Entry 2PNR (X-ray diffraction, 2.50 A resolution); this record covers chains B and C of the 3 polymer chains in the assembly.

== Chain B ==
Name: [Pyruvate dehydrogenase [lipoamide]] kinase isozyme 3
From: Homo sapiens
Notes: EC 2.7.11.2
UniProtKB: Q15120 (PDK3_HUMAN); numbering as in UniProt (aligned over 9-406)
Chain sequence (419 residues; row label = number of the first residue in the row; numbers below 1 keep their minus sign (Gly-12 is residue -12)):
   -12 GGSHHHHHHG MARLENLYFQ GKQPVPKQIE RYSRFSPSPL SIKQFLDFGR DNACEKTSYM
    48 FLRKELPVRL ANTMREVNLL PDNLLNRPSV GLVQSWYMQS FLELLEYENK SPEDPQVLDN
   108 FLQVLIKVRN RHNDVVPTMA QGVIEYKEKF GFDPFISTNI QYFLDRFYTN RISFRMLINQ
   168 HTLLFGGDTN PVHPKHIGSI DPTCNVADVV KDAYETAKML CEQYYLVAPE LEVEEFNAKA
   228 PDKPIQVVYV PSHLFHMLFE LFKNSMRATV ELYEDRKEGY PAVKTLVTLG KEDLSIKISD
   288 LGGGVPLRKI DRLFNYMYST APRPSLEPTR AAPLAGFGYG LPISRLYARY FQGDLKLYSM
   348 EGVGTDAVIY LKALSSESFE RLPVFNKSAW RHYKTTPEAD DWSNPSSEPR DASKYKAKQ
Not modelled in the structure: -12 to 13, 137-143, 263-266, 305-326, 383-385, 391-406
Construct notes: cloning artifact (-12 to 8)
Small-molecule neighbours: dihydrolipoic acid (RED): Leu27, Gln31, Phe32, Phe35, Phe48, Leu49, Leu164
Swiss-Prot annotation at these positions:
  - binding site (ATP): Glu247 to Arg254, Asp287, Ser306, Thr307, Gly323 to Leu328
  - modified residue: Lys278 (N6-succinyllysine)
  - natural variant: Arg158 (R158H: In CMTX6), Glu219 (E219A: In a head &)
  - mutagenesis: Asn120 (N120H: No effect on kinase activity; when associated with N-121), Asp121 (D121N: No effect on kinase activity; when associated with H-120)

== Chain C ==
Name: Dihydrolipoyllysine-residue acetyltransferase component of pyruvate dehydrogenase complex
From: Homo sapiens
Notes: EC 2.3.1.12
UniProtKB: P10515 (ODP2_HUMAN); residues 126-233 here correspond to UniProt positions 179-286 (UniProt number = residue number + 53)
Chain sequence (128 residues; each row starts with the number of its first residue):
   106 GGSHHHHHHG MARLENLYFQ GSSYPPHMQV LLPALSPTMT MGTVQRWEKK VGEKLSEGDL
   166 LAEIETDKAT IGFEVQEEGY LAKILVPEGT RDVPLGTPLC IIVEKEADIS AFADYRPTEV
   226 TDLKPQVP
Not modelled in the structure: 106-134, 214-233
Glycans and other covalent adducts: dihydrolipoic acid (RED) linked to Lys173
Construct notes: cloning artifact (106-125)

== Chain B / chain C interface ==
Residue-residue contacts (17; chain B residue first):
  Arg21(B) with Gln181(C), hydrogen bond
  Phe22(B) with Ala139(C); Leu140(C); Ser141(C); Pro142(C)
  Ser23(B) with Leu140(C), hydrogen bond (backbone-backbone); Ile176(C)
  Pro24(B) with Ala174(C)
  Ser25(B) with Lys173(C)
  Pro26(B) with Lys173(C); Ala174(C)
  Lys51(B) with Pro142(C)
  Val55(B) with Pro142(C), hydrophobic
  Asn373(B) with Glu179(C)
  Lys374(B) with Glu162(C); Gly163(C); Glu179(C), hydrogen bond (backbone-side chain)
Interface residues without a listed pair, chain B (12 interface residues in all): Phe48, Ser375
Interface residues without a listed pair, chain C (12 interface residues in all): Thr143

== In short ==
The chain B/chain C interface involves 12 residues from each chain; the contacts include 3 hydrogen bonds.
Polar pairs include Arg21(B)-Gln181(C), Lys374(B)-Glu179(C) and Ser23(B)-Leu140(C). Chain B binds
dihydrolipoic acid. Covalently linked dihydrolipoic acid: at Lys173(C).
Here chain B is [Pyruvate dehydrogenase [lipoamide]] kinase isozyme 3 and chain C is
Dihydrolipoyllysine-residue acetyltransferase component of pyruvate dehydrogenase complex, both from Homo
sapiens. Entry 2PNR (Crystal Structure of the asymmetric Pdk3-l2 Complex) was determined by X-ray diffraction.
